Entry 7JGS (electron microscopy, 3.20 A resolution); this record covers chains E and A of the 9 polymer chains in the assembly.

[Chain E]
Molecule: Origin recognition complex subunit 5
From: Drosophila melanogaster
UniProt: Q24169 (ORC5_DROME); numbering as in UniProt (aligned over 1-460)
Chain sequence (460 residues; numbered 1 to 460; the number before each row is that of its first residue):
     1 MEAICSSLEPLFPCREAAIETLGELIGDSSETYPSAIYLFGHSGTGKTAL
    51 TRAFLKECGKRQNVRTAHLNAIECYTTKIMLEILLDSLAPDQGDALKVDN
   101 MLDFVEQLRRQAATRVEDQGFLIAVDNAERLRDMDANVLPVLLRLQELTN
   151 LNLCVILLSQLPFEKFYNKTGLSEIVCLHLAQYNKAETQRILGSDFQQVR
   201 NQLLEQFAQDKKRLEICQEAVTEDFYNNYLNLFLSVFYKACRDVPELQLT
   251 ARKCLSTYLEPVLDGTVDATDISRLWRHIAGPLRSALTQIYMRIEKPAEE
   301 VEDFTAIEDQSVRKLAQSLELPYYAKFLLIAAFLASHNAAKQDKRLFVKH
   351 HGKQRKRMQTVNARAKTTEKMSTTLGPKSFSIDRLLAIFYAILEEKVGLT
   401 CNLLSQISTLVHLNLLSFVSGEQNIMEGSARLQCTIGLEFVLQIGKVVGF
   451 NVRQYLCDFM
Unresolved in the structure: 207-210, 266-272, 296-317, 350-374, 457-460
Metal / ion sites: Mg2+: Thr-48 (together with ATP)
Small-molecule neighbours: ATP (adenosine-5'-triphosphate): Leu-11, Phe-12, Pro-13, Arg-15, His-42, Ser-43, Gly-44, Thr-45, Gly-46, Lys-47, Thr-48, Ala-49, Gln-160, Tyr-183, Ile-191, Pro-245

[Chain A]
Molecule: Origin recognition complex subunit 1
From: Drosophila melanogaster
UniProt: O16810 (ORC1_DROME); numbering as in UniProt (aligned over 440-924)
Chain sequence (488 residues; numbered 437 to 924; the number before each row is that of its first residue):
   437 SNAPRRSIHLSNIVEQRVFEDDEIISTPKRGRSKKTVQDNDEDYSPKKSV
   487 QKTPTRTRRSSTTTKTATTPSKGITTATATPMTPSQKMKKIRAGELSPSM
   537 QQRTDLPAKDSSKSELQLAREQLHVSVVPKSLPCREREFENIYAFLEGKI
   587 QDQCGGCMYVSGVPGTGKTATVTGVIRTLQRMAKQNELPAFEYLEINGMR
   637 LTEPRQAYVQIYKQLTGKTVSWEQAHALLEKRFTTPAPRRVTTVLLVDEL
   687 DILCNRRQDVVYNLLDWPTKSAAKLVVVTIANTMDLPERLLMGKVTSRLG
   737 LTRLTFQPYSHKQLQEIVTARLGGSETFKGEAVQLVARKVAAVSGDARRA
   787 LDICRRATEIADTAAVKCVTMLHVQQALAEMIASAKVQAIRNCSRMEQIF
   837 LQAIAAEVTRTGVEETTFMGVYQQVETIAAFMGVTFPPPGRALRLCSKLG
   887 AERLIISEHSRNDLFQKILLNVSADDIHYALRVEEMVN
Unresolved in the structure: 437-518, 920-924
Construct notes: expression tag (437-439)
Metal / ion sites: Mg2+: Thr-605 (together with ATP)
Small-molecule neighbours:
  - ATP (adenosine-5'-triphosphate), molecule 1: Val-561, Val-563, Val-564, Pro-565, Leu-568, Pro-569, Arg-571, Pro-600, Gly-601, Thr-602, Gly-603, Lys-604, Thr-605, Ala-606, Asn-718, Tyr-745, Ile-753, Arg-757, Ala-783, Arg-784, Leu-787
  - ATP, molecule 2: Tyr-698, Lys-730, Arg-734
What the authors report for this chain:
  - mutagenesis - S657A/Q660A: unchanged binding to DNA
  - catalytic residues: Asp-684
  - mutagenesis - D684A: abolished catalytic activity on ATP

[Interface between chain E and chain A]
Contacting residue pairs (20):
  Arg-132(E) / His-895(A)
  Arg-132(E) / Arg-897(A)  hydrogen bond (backbone-side chain)
  Asp-133(E) / Arg-897(A)  salt bridge
  Glu-164(E) / Gly-876(A)
  Glu-164(E) / Ser-896(A)  hydrogen bond (backbone-side chain)
  Lys-165(E) / His-895(A)
  Lys-165(E) / Ser-896(A)
  Lys-165(E) / Arg-897(A)
  Lys-165(E) / Asp-899(A)
  Phe-166(E) / His-895(A)
  Tyr-167(E) / Arg-880(A)
  Tyr-167(E) / Ser-883(A)
  Tyr-167(E) / His-895(A)  hydrogen bond (backbone-side chain)
  Tyr-167(E) / Ser-896(A)  hydrogen bond (backbone-backbone)
  Asn-168(E) / Ser-883(A)  hydrogen bond (backbone-side chain)
  Asn-168(E) / His-895(A)
  Lys-169(E) / Gly-886(A)
  Lys-169(E) / Ser-893(A)  hydrogen bond (side chain-backbone)
  Thr-170(E) / Ala-887(A)
  Glu-174(E) / Arg-880(A)  salt bridge
Also at the interface, not in a pair above, chain E (11 interface residues in all): Gly-171
Also at the interface, not in a pair above, chain A (14 interface residues in all): Leu-879, Arg-889, Ile-892, Glu-894

[Summary]
11 residues of chain E and 14 residues of chain A are in contact; the contacts include 6 hydrogen bonds and 2
salt bridges. Polar pairs include Asp-133(E)/Arg-897(A), Glu-174(E)/Arg-880(A) and Arg-132(E)/Arg-897(A).
Ligands of chain E: ATP. Bound to chain A: ATP. The paper reports the catalytic residue Asp-684(A); D684A of
chain A abolishes catalytic activity on ATP.
Here chain E is Origin recognition complex subunit 5 and chain A is Origin recognition complex subunit 1, both
from Drosophila melanogaster. Entry 7JGS (Structure of Drosophila ORC bound to poly(dA/dT) DNA and Cdc6
(conformation 2)) was determined by electron microscopy together with 7JGR, 7JK2, 7JK3, 7JK4, 7JK5 and 7JK6
from the same study.
